5VHR - chains D and C of the 8 polymer chains in the assembly; structure by electron microscopy, 7.70 A resolution (low resolution: residue-level contacts below are approximate; hydrogen-bond / salt-bridge calls are withheld).

[Chain D]
Protein: 26S proteasome regulatory subunit 6B
Organism: Homo sapiens
Reference sequence: P43686 (PRS6B_HUMAN), isoform P43686-2; residues 145-406 here correspond to UniProt positions 114-375 (UniProt number = residue number - 31)
Chain sequence (262 residues; each row starts with the number of its first residue):
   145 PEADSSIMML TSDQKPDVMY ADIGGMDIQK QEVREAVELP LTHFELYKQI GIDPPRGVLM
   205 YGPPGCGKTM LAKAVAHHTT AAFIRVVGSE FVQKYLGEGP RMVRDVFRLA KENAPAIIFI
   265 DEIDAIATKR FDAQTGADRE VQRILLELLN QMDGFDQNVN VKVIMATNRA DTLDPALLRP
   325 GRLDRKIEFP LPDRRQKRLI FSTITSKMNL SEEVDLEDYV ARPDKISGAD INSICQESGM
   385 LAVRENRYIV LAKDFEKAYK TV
Not modelled in the structure: 145-170

[Chain C]
Protein: 26S proteasome regulatory subunit 8
Organism: Homo sapiens
Reference sequence: P62195 (PRS8_HUMAN); numbering as in UniProt (aligned over 130-395)
Chain sequence (266 residues; each row starts with the number of its first residue):
   130 KVDPLVSLMM VEKVPDSTYE MIGGLDKQIK EIKEVIELPV KHPELFEALG IAQPKGVLLY
   190 GPPGTGKTLL ARAVAHHTDC TFIRVSGSEL VQKFIGEGAR MVRELFVMAR EHAPSIIFMD
   250 EIDSIGSSRL EGGSGGDSEV QRTMLELLNQ LDGFEATKNI KVIMATNRID ILDSALLRPG
   310 RIDRKIEFPP PNEEARLDIL KIHSRKMNLT RGINLRKIAE LMPGASGAEV KGVCTEAGMY
   370 ALRERRVHVT QEDFEMAVAK VMQKDS
Not modelled in the structure: 130-144, 226-228, 253-257, 395
Swiss-Prot annotation at these positions:
  - binding site (ATP): Gly-190 to Thr-197
  - modified residue: Lys-222 (N6-acetyllysine)

[Interface between chain D and chain C]
Contacting residue pairs (41; chain D residue first):
  Leu-183(D) / Arg-374(C)
  Leu-190(D) / Arg-374(C)
  Tyr-191(D) / Leu-371(C)
  Tyr-191(D) / Arg-374(C)
  Gln-193(D) / Val-376(C)
  Ile-194(D) / Asn-337(C)
  Ile-194(D) / Ala-370(C)
  Ile-194(D) / Arg-374(C)
  Ile-194(D) / Arg-375(C)
  Ile-194(D) / Val-376(C)
  Ile-196(D) / Gly-367(C)
  Ile-196(D) / Leu-371(C)
  Asp-197(D) / Leu-371(C)
  Pro-198(D) / Leu-371(C)
  Pro-199(D) / Met-368(C)
  Pro-199(D) / Leu-371(C)
  Lys-273(D) / Gly-265(C)
  Phe-275(D) / Arg-229(C)
  Phe-275(D) / Glu-268(C)
  Phe-275(D) / Thr-272(C)
  Ala-277(D) / Met-230(C)
  Arg-283(D) / Gln-221(C)
  Arg-283(D) / Lys-222(C)
  Arg-283(D) / Met-230(C)
  Gln-286(D) / Gln-221(C)
  Arg-287(D) / Gln-221(C)
  Arg-287(D) / Lys-222(C)
  Arg-287(D) / Phe-223(C)
  Leu-290(D) / Gly-216(C)
  Leu-290(D) / Ser-217(C)
  Leu-290(D) / Leu-219(C)
  Leu-290(D) / Gln-221(C)
  Glu-291(D) / Leu-219(C)
  Asn-294(D) / Glu-218(C)
  Asn-294(D) / Leu-219(C)
  Arg-313(D) / Arg-258(C)
  Asp-315(D) / Arg-258(C)
  Thr-316(D) / Arg-258(C)
  Pro-319(D) / Glu-250(C)
  Ala-320(D) / Glu-250(C)
  Arg-329(D) / Met-368(C)
Interface residues without a listed pair, chain D (29 interface residues in all): Glu-179, His-187, Gly-195, Glu-284, Asp-318
Interface residues without a listed pair, chain C (25 interface residues in all): Val-231, Asp-266, Arg-372

[Summary]
The interface between chain D and chain C involves 29 residues on one side and 25 on the other. UniProt lists
8 ATP-binding residues on chain C.
Here chain D is 26S proteasome regulatory subunit 6B and chain C is 26S proteasome regulatory subunit 8, both
from Homo sapiens. Entry 5VHR (Conformational Landscape of the p28-Bound Human Proteasome Regulatory Particle)
was determined by electron microscopy (same publication as 5VGZ, 5VHF, 5VHH, 5VHI, 5VHJ, 5VHM and 5 further
entries).
